PDB entry 9D7H | electron microscopy, 3.59 A resolution | chains B and F of the 8 polymer chains in the assembly

# Chain B (and F)
Protein: Transmembrane protein gp41
Source organism: Human immunodeficiency virus 1
Notes: chain F of this document is another copy of the same molecule, construct and numbering; everything in this record applies to it too
Chain sequence (162 residues; row label = number of the first residue in the row):
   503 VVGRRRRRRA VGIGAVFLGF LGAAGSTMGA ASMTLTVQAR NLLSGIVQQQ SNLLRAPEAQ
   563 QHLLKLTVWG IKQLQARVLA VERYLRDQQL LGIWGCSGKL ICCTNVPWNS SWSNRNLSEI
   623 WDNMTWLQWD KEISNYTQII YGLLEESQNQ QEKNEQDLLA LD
Not modelled in the structure: 503-519, 547-568, 664 (chain F: 503-520, 547-568, 664)
Disulfides: Cys598-Cys604
Glycans and other covalent adducts: N-acetylglucosamine (NAG) linked to Asn611, Asn637

# Chain B / chain F interface
Contacting residue pairs (23):
  Leu576(B) - Leu576(F)  hydrophobic
  Gln577(B) - Leu576(F)
  Gln577(B) - Arg579(F)
  Glu584(B) - Arg579(F)  salt bridge
  Glu584(B) - Val583(F)
  Leu587(B) - Val583(F)  hydrophobic
  Arg588(B) - Leu545(F)  hydrogen bond (side chain-backbone)
  Arg588(B) - Ser546(F)  hydrogen bond (side chain-backbone)
  Gln591(B) - Ala541(F)  hydrogen bond (side chain-backbone)
  Gln591(B) - Arg542(F)
  Gln591(B) - Leu545(F)
  Gln591(B) - Tyr586(F)
  Gly594(B) - Gly600(F)
  Glu647(B) - Thr538(F)  hydrogen bond
  Glu647(B) - Arg542(F)  salt bridge
  Asn651(B) - Ser534(F)
  Asn651(B) - Met535(F)  hydrogen bond (side chain-backbone)
  Asn651(B) - Leu602(F)
  Glu654(B) - Lys601(F)
  Glu654(B) - Ile603(F)
  Lys655(B) - Met535(F)
  Gln658(B) - Ile603(F)
  Gln658(B) - Cys605(F)  hydrogen bond
Interface residues without a listed pair, chain B (19 interface residues in all): Val580, Leu581, Val583, Leu592, Ile595, Gly597, Ser599
Interface residues without a listed pair, chain F (20 interface residues in all): Thr536, Val539, Val580, Leu587

# In short
19 residues of chain B face 20 of chain F across their interface; the contacts include 6 hydrogen bonds and 2
salt bridges. Polar contacts include Glu584(B)-Arg579(F), Glu647(B)-Arg542(F) and Arg588(B)-Leu545(F).
Covalently linked N-acetylglucosamine: at Asn611(B) and Asn637(B).
Both chains are Transmembrane protein gp41 (Human immunodeficiency virus 1). Entry 9D7H (Cryo-EM structure of
BG505 DS-SOSIP.664 with 1 CH103 KN Fab bound) was determined by electron microscopy, deposited together with
9D7G, 9D7I, 9D7O and 9D7P.
